4NWE - chain A; structure by X-ray diffraction, 1.58 A resolution.

Chain A:
Molecule: Lysozyme C
Source organism: Gallus gallus
Notes: EC 3.2.1.17
UniProt: P00698 (LYSC_CHICK); residues 1-129 here correspond to UniProt positions 19-147 (UniProt number = residue number + 18)
Chain sequence (129 residues; row label = number of the first residue in the row):
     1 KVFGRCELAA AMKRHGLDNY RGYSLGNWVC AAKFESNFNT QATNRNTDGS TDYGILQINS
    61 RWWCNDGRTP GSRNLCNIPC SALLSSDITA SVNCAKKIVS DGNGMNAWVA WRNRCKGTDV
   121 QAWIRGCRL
UniProt features mapped onto this chain:
  - active site: Glu-35, Asp-52
  - binding site (substrate): Asp-101
Cystine bridges: Cys-6/Cys-127, Cys-30/Cys-115, Cys-64/Cys-80, Cys-76/Cys-94
Small-molecule neighbours: nitrous oxide (N2O): Thr-43, Asn-44, Arg-45, Thr-51, Arg-68

Summary:
Bound to chain A: nitrous oxide. Curated annotation (UniProt) lists active-site residues Glu-35 and Asp-52 and
substrate-binding residue Asp-101.
Chain A is Lysozyme C (Gallus gallus); the structure, Lysozyme UNDER 30 BAR PRESSURE OF NITROUS OXIDE, was
determined by X-ray diffraction together with 4NWH, 4NXA, 4NXC, 4O4T and 4O4Z from the same study.
